8RAP - chains N and Z of the 19 polymer chains in the assembly; structure by electron microscopy, 4.30 A resolution (low resolution: residue-level contacts below are approximate; hydrogen-bond / salt-bridge calls are withheld).

[Chain N]
Molecule: Non-template strand
Sequence (58 nucleotides; numbered 1 to 59; 1 number in that range is skipped by the numbering (no residue carries it; nothing is unmodelled there); the number before each row is that of its first residue):
     1 CGGTCTGCATGTACACTAGTACCT
    26 ACTCGAGTGAGCTTAAGCCTCAATAAAGCTTGCC
Disordered / not traced: 1-15, 26-36, 55-59

[Chain Z]
Protein: Transcription elongation factor SPT5
Organism: Saccharomyces cerevisiae
UniProt: P27692 (SPT5_YEAST); the author numbering skips numbers that UniProt does not, so the offset changes along the chain: -272 to 220 = UniProt 1-493; 494-1063 = UniProt 494-1063
Amino-acid sequence (1063 residues; each row starts with the number of its first residue; note: 273 numbers in that range are skipped by the numbering (no residue carries them; nothing is unmodelled there); numbers below 1 keep their minus sign (Met-272 is residue -272)):
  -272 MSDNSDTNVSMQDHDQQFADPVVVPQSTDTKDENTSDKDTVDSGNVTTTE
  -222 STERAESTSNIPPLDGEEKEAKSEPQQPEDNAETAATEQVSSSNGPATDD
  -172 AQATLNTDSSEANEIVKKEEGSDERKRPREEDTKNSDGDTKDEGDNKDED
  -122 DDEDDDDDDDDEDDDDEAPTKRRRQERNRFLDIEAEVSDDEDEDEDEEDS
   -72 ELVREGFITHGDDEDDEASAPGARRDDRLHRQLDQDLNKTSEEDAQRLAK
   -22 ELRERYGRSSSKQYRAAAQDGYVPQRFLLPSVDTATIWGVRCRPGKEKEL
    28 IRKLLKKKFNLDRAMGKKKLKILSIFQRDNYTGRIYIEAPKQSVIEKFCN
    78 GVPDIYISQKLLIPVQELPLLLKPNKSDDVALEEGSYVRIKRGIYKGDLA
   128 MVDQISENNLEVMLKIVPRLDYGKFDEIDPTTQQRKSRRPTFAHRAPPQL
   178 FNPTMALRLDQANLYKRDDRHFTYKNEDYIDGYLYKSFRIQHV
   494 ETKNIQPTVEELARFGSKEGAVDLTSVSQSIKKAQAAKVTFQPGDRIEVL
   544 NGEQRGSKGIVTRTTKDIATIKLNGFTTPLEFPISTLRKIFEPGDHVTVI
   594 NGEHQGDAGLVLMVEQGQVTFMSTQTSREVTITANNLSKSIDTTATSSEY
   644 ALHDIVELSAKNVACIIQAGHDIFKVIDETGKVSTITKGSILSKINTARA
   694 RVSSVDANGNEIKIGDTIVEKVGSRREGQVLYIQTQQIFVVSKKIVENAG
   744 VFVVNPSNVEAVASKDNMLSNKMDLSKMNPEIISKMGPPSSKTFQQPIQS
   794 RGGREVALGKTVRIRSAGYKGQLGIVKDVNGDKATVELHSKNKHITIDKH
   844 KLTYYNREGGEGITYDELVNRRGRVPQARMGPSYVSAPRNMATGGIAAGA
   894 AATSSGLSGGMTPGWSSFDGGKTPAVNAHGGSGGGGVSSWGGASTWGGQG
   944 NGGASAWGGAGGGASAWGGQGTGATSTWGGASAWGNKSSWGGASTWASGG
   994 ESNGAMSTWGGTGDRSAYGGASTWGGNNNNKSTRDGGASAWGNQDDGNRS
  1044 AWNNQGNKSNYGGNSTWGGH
Disordered / not traced: -272 to 0, 119-121, 146-175, 204, 494-583, 636-642, 756-796, 872-1063
Curated features (UniProtKB/Swiss-Prot):
  - modified residue: Thr-238 (Phosphothreonine), Thr-140 (Phosphothreonine), Ser-137 (Phosphoserine), Ser-85 (Phosphoserine), Ser-54 (Phosphoserine)

[Chain N / chain Z interface]
Pairs across the interface (5):
  DT20(N) with Lys123(Z)
  DA21(N) with Lys123(Z)
  DT24(N) with Pro21(Z); Gly22(Z); Lys23(Z)
Interface residues without a listed pair, chain N (4 interface residues in all): DC23
Interface residues without a listed pair, chain Z (5 interface residues in all): Arg20

[In short]
The interface between chain N and chain Z involves 4 residues on one side and 5 on the other.
Chain N is Non-template strand and chain Z is Transcription elongation factor SPT5 (Saccharomyces cerevisiae);
the structure, Structure of Sen1-ADP.BeF3 bound RNA Polymerase II pre-termination complex, was determined by
electron microscopy (same publication as 8RAM, 8RAN and 8RAO).
